Entry 3FMT (X-ray diffraction, 2.98 A resolution); this record covers chains A and D of the 4 polymer chains in the assembly.

Chain A:
Protein: Protein seqA
Source organism: Escherichia coli
Notes: fragment: SeqAdelta(41-59)
UniProtKB: P0AFY8 (SEQA_ECOLI); numbering as in UniProt; present here: 1-40, 60-181
Amino-acid sequence (162 residues; numbered 1 to 181; 19 numbers in that range are skipped by the numbering (no residue carries them; nothing is unmodelled there); the number before each row is that of its first residue):
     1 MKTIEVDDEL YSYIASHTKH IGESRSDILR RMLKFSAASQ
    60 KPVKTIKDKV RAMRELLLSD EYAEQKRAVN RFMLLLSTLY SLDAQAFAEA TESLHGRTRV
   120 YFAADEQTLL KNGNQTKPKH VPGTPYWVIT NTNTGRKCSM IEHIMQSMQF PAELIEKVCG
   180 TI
Differences from the reference sequence: engineered mutation Arg-25 (Ala in P0AFY8)
Swiss-Prot annotation at these positions:
  - region (Interaction with DNA): Ala-87, Val-88, Arg-116 to Tyr-120, Asn-150 to Lys-156
  - mutagenesis: Arg-116 (R116A: Strongly reduced DNA binding), Arg-118 (R118A: Strongly reduced DNA binding), Thr-149 (T149A: Strongly reduced DNA binding), Asn-150 (N150A/D: Strongly reduced DNA binding), Thr-151 (T151A: Reduced DNA binding), Asn-152 (N152D: Strongly reduced DNA binding), Arg-155 (R155A: Strongly reduced DNA binding), Lys-156 (K156A: Strongly reduced DNA binding)
Reported in the primary citation:
  - binding site for the 22-nt DNA strand: Asn-150, Asn-152
  - self-association interface (contacts with another copy of this molecule); pairs are residue here / residue on that copy: Glu-74/Arg-70 (salt bridge), Leu-77/Leu-77 (hydrophobic contact), Asp-79/Arg-73 (hydrogen bond)
  - mutagenesis - R70S/R73S: decreased growth
  - mutagenesis - D7K, E9K: abolished binding to pairs of GATC sites (citing earlier work)

Chain D:
Molecule: 22-nt DNA strand
Sequence (22 nucleotides; row label = number of the first residue in the row):
     1 TCTAAGGATC CCGCCGATCG AC
Not modelled in the structure: 2

Interface between chain A and chain D:
Contacting residue pairs (16):
  Arg-86(A) / DC14(D)  sugar contact
  Gly-115(A) / DG6(D)  phosphate contact
  Gly-115(A) / DG7(D)  phosphate contact
  Arg-116(A) / DA5(D)  base contact
  Arg-116(A) / DG6(D)  hydrogen bond to the phosphate
  Arg-116(A) / DG7(D)  hydrogen bond to the phosphate
  Thr-117(A) / DG7(D)  hydrogen bond to the phosphate
  Arg-118(A) / DG7(D)  hydrogen bond to the phosphate
  Arg-118(A) / DA8(D)  salt bridge to the phosphate
  Tyr-120(A) / DG6(D)  sugar contact
  Tyr-120(A) / DG7(D)  hydrogen bond to the phosphate
  Asn-133(A) / DA8(D)  phosphate contact
  Gln-134(A) / DT9(D)  hydrogen bond to the phosphate
  Asn-150(A) / DA8(D)  base contact
  Asn-150(A) / DT9(D)  hydrogen bond to the base
  Arg-155(A) / DG6(D)  salt bridge to the phosphate
Interface residues without a listed pair, chain A (13 interface residues in all): Gly-132, Lys-136, Asn-152
Interface residues without a listed pair, chain D (7 interface residues in all): DC10

In short:
13 residues of chain A face 7 of chain D across their interface; the contacts include 7 hydrogen bonds and 2
salt bridges. Polar pairs include Asn-150(A)/DT9(D), Arg-116(A)/DG6(D) and Arg-116(A)/DG7(D). From the paper:
a binding site for the 22-nt DNA strand at Asn-150(A) and Asn-152(A); D7K and E9K of chain A abolish binding
to pairs of GATC sites.
Here chain A is Protein seqA (Escherichia coli) and chain D is a 22-nt DNA strand. Entry 3FMT (Crystal
structure of SeqA bound to DNA) was determined by X-ray diffraction.
